Entry 6YPU (electron microscopy, 2.90 A resolution); this record covers chains 2 and g of the 15 polymer chains in the assembly.

# Chain 2
Molecule: 16S ribosomal RNA
From: Acinetobacter baumannii (strain ATCC 19606 / DSM 30007 / CIP 70.34 / JCM 6841 / NBRC 109757 / NCIMB 12457 / NCTC 12156 / 81)
Sequence (1544 nucleotides; each row starts with the number of its first residue):
     1 UUUAACUGAA GAGUUUGAUC AUGGCUCAGA UUGAACGCUG GCGGCAGGCU UAACACAUGC
    61 AAGUCGAGCG GGGGAAGGUA GCUUGCUACC GGACCUAGCG GCGGACGGGU GAGUAAUGCU
   121 UAGGAAUCUG CCUAUUAGUG GGGGACAACA UCUCGAAAGG GAUGCUAAUA CCGCAUACGU
   181 CCUACGGGAG AAAGCAGGGG AUCUUCGGAC CUUGCGCUAA UAGAUGAGCC UAAGUCGGAU
   241 UAGCUAGUUG GUGGGGUAAA GGCCUACCAA GGCGACGAUC UGUAGCGGGU CUGAGAGGAU
   301 GAUCCGCCAC ACUGGGACUG AGACACGGCC CAGACUCCUA CGGGAGGCAG CAGUGGGGAA
   361 UAUUGGACAA UGGGGGGAAC CCUGAUCCAG CCAUGCCGCG UGUGUGAAGA AGGCCUUAUG
   421 GUUGUAAAGC ACUUUAAGCG AGGAGGAGGC UACUUUAGUU AAUACCUAGA GAUAGUGGAC
   481 GUUACUCGCA GAAUAAGCAC CGGCUAACUC UGUGCCAGCA GCCGCGGUAA UACAGAGGGU
   541 GCGAGCGUUA AUCGGAUUUA CUGGGCGUAA AGCGUGCGUA GGCGGCUUAU UAAGUCGGAU
   601 GUGAAAUCCC CGAGCUUAAC UUGGGAAUUG CAUUCGAUAC UGGUGAGCUA GAGUAUGGGA
   661 GAGGAUGGUA GAAUUCCAGG UGUAGCGGUG AAAUGCGUAG AGAUCUGGAG GAAUACCGAU
   721 GGCGAAGGCA GCCAUCUGGC CUAAUACUGA CGCUGAGGUA CGAAAGCAUG GGGAGCAAAC
   781 AGGAUUAGAU ACCCUGGUAG UCCAUGCCGU AAACGAUGUC UACUAGCCGU UGGGGCCUUU
   841 GAGGCUUUAG UGGCGCAGCU AACGCGAUAA GUAGACCGCC UGGGGAGUAC GGUCGCAAGA
   901 CUAAAACUCA AAUGAAUUGA CGGGGGCCCG CACAAGCGGU GGAGCAUGUG GUUUAAUUCG
   961 AUGCAACGCG AAGAACCUUA CCUGGCCUUG ACAUACUAGA AACUUUCCAG AGAUGGAUUG
  1021 GUGCCUUCGG GAAUCUAGAU ACAGGUGCUG CAUGGCUGUC GUCAGCUCGU GUCGUGAGAU
  1081 GUUGGGUUAA GUCCCGCAAC GAGCGCAACC CUUUUCCUUA CUUGCCAGCA UUUCGGAUGG
  1141 GAACUUUAAG GAUACUGCCA GUGACAAACU GGAGGAAGGC GGGGACGACG UCAAGUCAUC
  1201 AUGGCCCUUA CGGCCAGGGC UACACACGUG CUACAAUGGU CGGUACAAAG GGUUGCUACA
  1261 CAGCGAUGUG AUGCUAAUCU CAAAAAGCCG AUCGUAGUCC GGAUUGGAGU CUGCAACUCG
  1321 ACUCCAUGAA GUCGGAAUCG CUAGUAAUCG CGGAUCAGAA UGCCGCGGUG AAUACGUUCC
  1381 CGGGCCUUGU ACACACCGCC CGUCACACCA UGGGAGUUUG UUGCACCAGA AGUAGCUAGC
  1441 CUAACUGCAA AGAGGGCGGU UACCACGGUG UGGCCGAUGA CUGGGGUGAA GUCGUAACAA
  1501 GGUAGCCGUA GGGGAACCUG CGGCUGGAUC ACCUCCUUAA CGAA
Disordered / not traced: 1-2, 78-89, 200-209, 838-842, 924-1544
Metal / ion sites: Mg2+ site 1 near G23 (its only coordinating residue here); Mg2+ site 2: U64, G101 (shared with 1 residue of chain u); Mg2+ site 3 near U96 (its only coordinating residue here); Mg2+ site 4: A112, G113, G285; Mg2+ site 5 near G113 (its only coordinating residue here); Mg2+ site 6: G141, A193; Mg2+ site 7: A170, C171; Mg2+ site 8 near A191 (its only coordinating residue here); Mg2+ site 9 near U252 (its only coordinating residue here); Mg2+ site 10: G253, U265; Mg2+ site 11: G277, A278, U279; Mg2+ site 12: G295, G555; 20 more Mg2+ sites not listed
What the authors report for this chain:
  - conformationally variable residues (side-chain flip): A1489, A1490

# Chain g
Molecule: 30S ribosomal protein S6
From: Acinetobacter baumannii (strain ATCC 19606 / DSM 30007 / CIP 70.34 / JCM 6841 / NBRC 109757 / NCIMB 12457 / NCTC 12156 / 81)
UniProt: D0C5Z0 (D0C5Z0_ACIB2); numbering as in UniProt (aligned over 1-127)
Amino-acid sequence (127 residues; numbered 1 to 127; the number before each row is that of its first residue):
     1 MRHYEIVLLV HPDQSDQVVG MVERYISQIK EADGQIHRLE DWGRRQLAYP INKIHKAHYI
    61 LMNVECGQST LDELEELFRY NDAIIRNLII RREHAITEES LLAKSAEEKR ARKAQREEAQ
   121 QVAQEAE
Disordered / not traced: 104-127

# Chain 2 / chain g interface
Residue-residue contacts (14):
  G668(2) with Arg79(g), hydrogen bond to the sugar
  A670(2) with Arg86(g), sugar contact
  G671(2) with Tyr49(g), sugar contact; Arg86(g), salt bridge to the phosphate
  G707(2) with Lys53(g), salt bridge to the phosphate
  C733(2) with Ile89(g), hydrogen bond to the sugar
  A734(2) with Tyr4(g), phosphate contact; Ile90(g), phosphate contact; Arg91(g), hydrogen bond to the phosphate
  U735(2) with Arg2(g), salt bridge to the phosphate; Tyr4(g), hydrogen bond to the phosphate; Gln68(g), sugar contact; Arg91(g), salt bridge to the phosphate
  C736(2) with Arg2(g), salt bridge to the phosphate
Other interface residues (no listed pair), chain 2 (11 interface residues in all): G659, U669, G708
Other interface residues (no listed pair), chain g (14 interface residues in all): Leu71, Glu75, Leu88, Glu93

# Overview
Chain 2 and chain g form an interface of 11 and 14 residues respectively, with 4 hydrogen bonds and 5 salt
bridges. Among the polar pairs are G668(2)-Arg79(g), C733(2)-Ile89(g) and A734(2)-Arg91(g). U64(2) and G101(2)
coordinate Mg2+ site 2. A112(2), G113(2) and G285(2) form the Mg2+ site 4. From the paper: conformational
variability at A1489(2) and A1490(2).
Here chain 2 is 16S ribosomal RNA and chain g is 30S ribosomal protein S6, both from Acinetobacter baumannii
(strain ATCC 19606 / DSM 30007 / CIP 70.34 / JCM 6841 / NBRC 109757 / NCIMB 12457 / NCTC 12156 / 81). Entry
6YPU (Acinetobacter baumannii ribosome-amikacin complex - 30S subunit body) was determined by electron
microscopy together with 6YS5, 6YT9 and 6YTF from the same study.
